3AC0 - chains C and D of the 4 polymer chains in the assembly; structure by X-ray diffraction, 2.54 A resolution.

== Chain C (and D) ==
Protein: Beta-glucosidase I
Organism: Kluyveromyces marxianus
Notes: EC 3.2.1.21; chain D of this document is another copy of the same molecule, construct and numbering; everything in this record applies to it too
Reference sequence: D1GCC6 (D1GCC6_KLUMA); numbering as in UniProt (aligned over 1-845)
Sequence (845 residues; row label = number of the first residue in the row):
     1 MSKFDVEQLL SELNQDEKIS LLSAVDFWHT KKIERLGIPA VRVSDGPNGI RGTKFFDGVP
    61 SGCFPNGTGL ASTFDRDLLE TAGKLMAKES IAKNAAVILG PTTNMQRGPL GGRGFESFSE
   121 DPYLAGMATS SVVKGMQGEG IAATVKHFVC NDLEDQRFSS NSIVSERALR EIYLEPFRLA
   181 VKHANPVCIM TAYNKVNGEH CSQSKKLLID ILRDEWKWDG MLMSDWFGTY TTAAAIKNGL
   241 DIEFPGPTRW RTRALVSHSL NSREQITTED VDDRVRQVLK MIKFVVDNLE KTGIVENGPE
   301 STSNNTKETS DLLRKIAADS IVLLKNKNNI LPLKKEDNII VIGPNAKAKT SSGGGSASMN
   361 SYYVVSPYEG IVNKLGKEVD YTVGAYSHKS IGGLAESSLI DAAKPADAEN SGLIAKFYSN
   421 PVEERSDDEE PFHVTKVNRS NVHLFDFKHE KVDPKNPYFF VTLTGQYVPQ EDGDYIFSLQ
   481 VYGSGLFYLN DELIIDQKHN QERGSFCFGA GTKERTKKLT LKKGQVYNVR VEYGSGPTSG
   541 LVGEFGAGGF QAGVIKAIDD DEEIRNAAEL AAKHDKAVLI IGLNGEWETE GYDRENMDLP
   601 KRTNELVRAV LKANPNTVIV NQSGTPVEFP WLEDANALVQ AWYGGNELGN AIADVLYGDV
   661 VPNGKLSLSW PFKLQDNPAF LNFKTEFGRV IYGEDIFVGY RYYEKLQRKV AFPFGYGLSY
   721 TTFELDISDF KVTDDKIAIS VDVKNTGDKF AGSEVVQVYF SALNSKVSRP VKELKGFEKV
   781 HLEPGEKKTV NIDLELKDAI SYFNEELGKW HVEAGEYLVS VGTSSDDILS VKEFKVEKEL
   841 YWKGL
Disordered / not traced: 1-2, 406-408, 450-451, 499-500, 540-544 (chain D: 1-2, 423-430, 540-545)
Small-molecule neighbours: beta-D-glucopyranose (BGC): Trp-28, Asp-45, Arg-51, Leu-99, Arg-113, Glu-116, Lys-146, His-147, Arg-157, Met-190, Tyr-193, Asp-225, Trp-226, Ser-356, Glu-590

== Interface between chain C and chain D ==
Pairs across the interface (44; chain C residue first):
  Ser-165(C) / Arg-689(D)
  Ser-165(C) / Ile-691(D)
  Arg-167(C) / Phe-687(D)
  Gln-675(C) / Leu-706(D)
  Gln-675(C) / Gln-707(D)
  Phe-680(C) / Lys-705(D)
  Phe-680(C) / Leu-706(D)  hydrophobic
  Leu-681(C) / Phe-697(D)  hydrophobic
  Leu-681(C) / Tyr-702(D)  hydrophobic
  Leu-681(C) / Lys-705(D)
  Leu-681(C) / Leu-706(D)  hydrophobic
  Asn-682(C) / Gly-693(D)
  Glu-686(C) / Arg-167(D)  salt bridge
  Glu-686(C) / Val-767(D)
  Glu-686(C) / Ser-768(D)  hydrogen bond (side chain-backbone)
  Phe-687(C) / Arg-167(D)
  Phe-687(C) / Val-767(D)  hydrophobic
  Phe-687(C) / Tyr-802(D)  hydrophobic
  Phe-687(C) / Phe-803(D)
  Phe-687(C) / Asn-804(D)
  Phe-687(C) / Glu-805(D)
  Phe-687(C) / Glu-806(D)
  Arg-689(C) / Ser-165(D)
  Arg-689(C) / Asp-695(D)  salt bridge
  Arg-689(C) / Glu-805(D)  salt bridge
  Ile-691(C) / Asp-695(D)
  Gly-693(C) / Asn-682(D)
  Gly-693(C) / Gly-693(D)
  Asp-695(C) / Arg-689(D)  salt bridge
  Asp-695(C) / Ile-691(D)
  Phe-697(C) / Leu-681(D)  hydrophobic
  Tyr-702(C) / Leu-681(D)  hydrophobic
  Lys-705(C) / Phe-680(D)
  Lys-705(C) / Leu-681(D)
  Leu-706(C) / Gln-675(D)
  Leu-706(C) / Phe-680(D)  hydrophobic
  Leu-706(C) / Leu-681(D)  hydrophobic
  Arg-708(C) / Arg-708(D)
  Ser-768(C) / Glu-686(D)
  Tyr-802(C) / Phe-687(D)  hydrophobic
  Asn-804(C) / Phe-687(D)
  Glu-805(C) / Phe-687(D)
  Glu-805(C) / Arg-689(D)  salt bridge
  Glu-806(C) / Phe-687(D)
Also at the interface, not in a pair above, chain C (25 interface residues in all): Gly-688, Val-767, Phe-803
Also at the interface, not in a pair above, chain D (27 interface residues in all): Gly-688, Glu-694

== Overview ==
The interface between chain C and chain D involves 25 residues on one side and 27 on the other; the contacts
include 1 hydrogen bond and 5 salt bridges. Among the polar pairs are Glu-686(C)/Arg-167(D),
Arg-689(C)/Asp-695(D) and Arg-689(C)/Glu-805(D). Chain C binds beta-D-glucopyranose.
Chain C and chain D are both Beta-glucosidase I (Kluyveromyces marxianus); the structure, Crystal structure of
Beta-glucosidase from Kluyveromyces marxianus in complex with glucose, was determined by X-ray diffraction,
deposited together with 3ABZ.
